3I74 - chains A and B of the 4 polymer chains in the assembly; structure by X-ray diffraction, 2.60 A resolution.

[Chain A (and B)]
Protein: Subtilisin-like protease
Organism: Solanum lycopersicum
Notes: chain B of this document is another copy of the same molecule, construct and numbering; everything in this record applies to it too
Reference sequence: O82777 (O82777_SOLLC); numbering as in UniProt (aligned over 113-761)
Amino-acid sequence (649 residues; row label = number of the first residue in the row):
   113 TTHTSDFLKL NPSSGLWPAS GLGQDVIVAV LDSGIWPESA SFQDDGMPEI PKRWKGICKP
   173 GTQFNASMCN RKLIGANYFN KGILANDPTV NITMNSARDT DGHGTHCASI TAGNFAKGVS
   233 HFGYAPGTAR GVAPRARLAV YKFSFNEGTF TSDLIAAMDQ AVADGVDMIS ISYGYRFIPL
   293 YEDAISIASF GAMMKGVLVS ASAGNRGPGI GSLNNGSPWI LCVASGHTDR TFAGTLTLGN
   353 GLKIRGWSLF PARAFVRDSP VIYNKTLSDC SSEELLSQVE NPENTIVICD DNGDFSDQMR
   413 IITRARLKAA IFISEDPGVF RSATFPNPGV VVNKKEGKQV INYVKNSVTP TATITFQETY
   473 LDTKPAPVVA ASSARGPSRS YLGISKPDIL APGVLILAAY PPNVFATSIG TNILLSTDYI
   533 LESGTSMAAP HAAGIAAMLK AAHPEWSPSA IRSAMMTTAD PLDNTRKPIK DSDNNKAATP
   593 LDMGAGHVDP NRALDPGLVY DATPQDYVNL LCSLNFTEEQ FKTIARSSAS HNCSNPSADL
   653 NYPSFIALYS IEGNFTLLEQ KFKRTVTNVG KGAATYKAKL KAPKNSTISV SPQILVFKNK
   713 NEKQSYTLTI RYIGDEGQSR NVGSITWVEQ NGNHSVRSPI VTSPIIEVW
Not modelled in the structure: 644, 683-684, 712, 728-730 (chain B: 474, 576-577, 644, 683-684, 728-730)
Curated features (UniProtKB/Swiss-Prot):
  - region: P756 to W761 (Necessary for prodomain cleavage and secretion)
  - active site (Charge relay system): D144, H215, S538
  - glycosylation: N177 (N-linked (GlcNAc...) (complex) asparagine), N203 (N-linked (GlcNAc...) (complex) asparagine), N376 (N-linked (GlcNAc...) (paucimannose) asparagine), N697 (N-linked (GlcNAc...) (complex) asparagine), N745 (N-linked (GlcNAc...) (complex) asparagine)
  - mutagenesis: P363 to V456 (Accumulates intracellularly as an unprocessed zymogen), R365 (R365A: Decreased catalytic activity and dimerization ability; when associated with A-418), F367 (F367A: Decreased catalytic activity and dimerization ability; when associated with A-418), R418 (R418A: Decreased catalytic activity and dimerization ability; when associated with A-367 or A-365), S538 (S538A: Loss of catalytic activity. Accumulates intracellularly as an unprocessed zymogen ...)
Disulfide bonds: C170-C181, C382-C401, C624-C645
Glycans and other covalent adducts: N-acetylglucosamine (NAG) linked to N177, N203, N376
What the authors report for this chain:
  - binding site for ACE-PHE-GLU-LYS-ALA chloromethylketone INHIBITOR: D213, H215, S538
  - mutagenesis - R365A/R418A, F367A/R418A: decreased catalytic activity

[Interface between chain A and chain B]
Pairs across the interface - 49 pairs, chain A then chain B:
  F362(A) with I525(B), hydrophobic
  R365(A) with P514(B), hydrogen bond (side chain-backbone); L527(B); S528(B), hydrogen bond; T529(B); D530(B), salt bridge
  A366(A) with L526(B); L527(B), hydrophobic
  F367(A) with N515(B); V516(B); F517(B); L526(B), hydrogen bond (backbone-backbone); L527(B); S528(B)
  R369(A) with N515(B), hydrogen bond (side chain-backbone)
  E395(A) with T523(B), hydrogen bond
  T415(A) with R418(B), hydrogen bond (backbone-side chain)
  R416(A) with R418(B), hydrogen bond (backbone-side chain)
  R418(A) with T415(B), hydrogen bond (side chain-backbone); R416(B), hydrogen bond (side chain-backbone); R418(B); T523(B), hydrogen bond; N524(B)
  L419(A) with N524(B)
  K420(A) with L526(B)
  N439(A) with N524(B)
  P514(A) with R365(B), hydrogen bond (backbone-side chain)
  N515(A) with F367(B); R369(B), hydrogen bond (backbone-side chain)
  V516(A) with F367(B)
  F517(A) with F367(B)
  I521(A) with I525(B), hydrophobic
  T523(A) with E395(B), hydrogen bond; R418(B)
  N524(A) with R418(B); L419(B); N439(B)
  I525(A) with F362(B), hydrophobic; I521(B), hydrophobic
  L526(A) with A366(B); F367(B), hydrogen bond (backbone-backbone); K420(B)
  L527(A) with R365(B); A366(B), hydrophobic; F367(B)
  S528(A) with R365(B), hydrogen bond; F367(B)
  T529(A) with R365(B)
  D530(A) with R365(B), salt bridge
Also at the interface, not in a pair above, chain A (28 interface residues in all): A364, A417, P440
Also at the interface, not in a pair above, chain B (28 interface residues in all): A364, A417, P440
The authors on this interface:
  - hot spots on chain A (mutagenesis) - R365A/R418A, F367A/R418A: decreased binding to another copy of this molecule

[In short]
Chain A and chain B each contribute 28 residues to their interface, with 15 hydrogen bonds and 2 salt bridges.
Among the polar pairs are R365(A)-D530(B), R365(A)-P514(B) and R365(A)-S528(B). From the paper: a binding site
for ACE-PHE-GLU-LYS-ALA chloromethylketone INHIBITOR at D213(A), H215(A) and S538(A); R365A/R418A and
F367A/R418A of chain A reduce catalytic activity.
Chain A and chain B are both Subtilisin-like protease (Solanum lycopersicum); the structure, Crystal Structure
of the plant subtilisin-like protease SBT3 in complex with a chloromethylketone inhibitor, was determined by
X-ray diffraction.
